Entry 8JLA (electron microscopy, 3.44 A resolution); this record covers chains E and I of the 10 polymer chains in the assembly.

== Chain E ==
Molecule: Histone H3.1
From: Homo sapiens
UniProtKB: P68431 (H31_HUMAN); residues 28-135 here correspond to UniProt positions 29-136 (UniProt number = residue number + 1)
Amino-acid sequence (112 residues; row label = number of the first residue in the row):
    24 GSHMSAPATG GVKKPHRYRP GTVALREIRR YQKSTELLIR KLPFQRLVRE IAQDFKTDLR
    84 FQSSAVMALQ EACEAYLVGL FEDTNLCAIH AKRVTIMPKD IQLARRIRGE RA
Disordered / not traced: 24-37, 134-135
Differences from the reference sequence: expression tag (24-27)
Curated features (UniProtKB/Swiss-Prot):
  - modified residue: Ser28 (ADP-ribosylserine), Lys36 (N6,N6,N6-trimethyllysine), Lys37 (N6-methyllysine), Tyr41 (Phosphotyrosine), Lys56 (N6,N6,N6-trimethyllysine), Ser57 (Phosphoserine), Lys64 (N6-(2-hydroxyisobutyryl)lysine), Lys79 (N6,N6,N6-trimethyllysine), Thr80 (Phosphothreonine), Ser86 (Phosphoserine), Thr107 (Phosphothreonine), Lys115 (N6-acetyllysine), Lys122 (N6-(2-hydroxyisobutyryl)lysine)

== Chain I ==
Molecule: 193-nt DNA strand
From: synthetic construct
Sequence (193 nucleotides; each row starts with the number of its first residue; numbers below 1 keep their minus sign (DA-96 is residue -96)):
   -96 ATCACGTAAT ATTGGCCAGC TAGGATCACA ATCCCGGTGC CGAGGCCGCT CAATTGGTCG
   -36 TAGACAGCTC TAGCACCGCT TAAACGCACG TACGGAATCC GTACGTGCGT TTAAGCGGTG
    24 CTAGAGCTGT CTACGACCAA TTGAGCGGCC TCGGCACCGG GATTGTGATC CTAGCTGGCC
    84 AATATTACGT GAT
Disordered / not traced: -96 to -79, 78-96

== Chain E / chain I interface ==
Contacting residue pairs (19; chain E residue first):
  Arg40(E) - DT9(I)  hydrogen bond to the base
  Arg40(E) - DG10(I)  hydrogen bond to the sugar
  Tyr41(E) - DT9(I)  sugar contact
  Tyr41(E) - DG10(I)  hydrogen bond to the phosphate
  Pro43(E) - DG8(I)  phosphate contact
  Pro43(E) - DT9(I)  phosphate contact
  Gly44(E) - DT9(I)  hydrogen bond to the phosphate
  Thr45(E) - DT9(I)  phosphate contact
  Val46(E) - DT9(I)  hydrogen bond to the phosphate
  Val46(E) - DG10(I)  phosphate contact
  Ala47(E) - DT9(I)  hydrogen bond to the phosphate
  Arg49(E) - DA-66(I)  sugar contact
  Arg63(E) - DG18(I)  salt bridge to the phosphate
  Lys64(E) - DG18(I)  hydrogen bond to the phosphate
  Leu65(E) - DA17(I)  phosphate contact
  Leu65(E) - DG18(I)  hydrogen bond to the phosphate
  Pro66(E) - DA17(I)  phosphate contact
  Arg69(E) - DA17(I)  salt bridge to the phosphate
  Arg83(E) - DA26(I)  sugar contact
Also at the interface, not in a pair above, chain E (16 interface residues in all): His39, Arg42
Also at the interface, not in a pair above, chain I (10 interface residues in all): DA-67, DT-65, DG27

== In short ==
The interface between chain E and chain I involves 16 residues on one side and 10 on the other, with 8
hydrogen bonds and 2 salt bridges. Among the polar pairs are Arg40(E)-DT9(I), Arg40(E)-DG10(I) and
Tyr41(E)-DG10(I).
Here chain E is Histone H3.1 (Homo sapiens) and chain I is a 193-nt DNA strand (synthetic construct). Entry
8JLA (Cryo-EM structure of the human nucleosome lacking N-terminal region of H2A, H2B, H3, and H4) was
determined by electron microscopy (same publication as 8JL9, 8JLB and 8JLD).
